Entry 9G24 (electron microscopy, 3.50 A resolution); this record covers chains B and S of the 17 polymer chains in the assembly.

[Chain B]
Molecule: DNA-directed RNA polymerase I subunit RPA135
Source organism: Saccharomyces cerevisiae
Notes: EC 2.7.7.6
UniProtKB: P22138 (RPA2_YEAST); residue numbers follow UniProt; this construct covers 1-1203
Chain sequence (1203 residues; numbered 1 to 1203; the number before each row is that of its first residue):
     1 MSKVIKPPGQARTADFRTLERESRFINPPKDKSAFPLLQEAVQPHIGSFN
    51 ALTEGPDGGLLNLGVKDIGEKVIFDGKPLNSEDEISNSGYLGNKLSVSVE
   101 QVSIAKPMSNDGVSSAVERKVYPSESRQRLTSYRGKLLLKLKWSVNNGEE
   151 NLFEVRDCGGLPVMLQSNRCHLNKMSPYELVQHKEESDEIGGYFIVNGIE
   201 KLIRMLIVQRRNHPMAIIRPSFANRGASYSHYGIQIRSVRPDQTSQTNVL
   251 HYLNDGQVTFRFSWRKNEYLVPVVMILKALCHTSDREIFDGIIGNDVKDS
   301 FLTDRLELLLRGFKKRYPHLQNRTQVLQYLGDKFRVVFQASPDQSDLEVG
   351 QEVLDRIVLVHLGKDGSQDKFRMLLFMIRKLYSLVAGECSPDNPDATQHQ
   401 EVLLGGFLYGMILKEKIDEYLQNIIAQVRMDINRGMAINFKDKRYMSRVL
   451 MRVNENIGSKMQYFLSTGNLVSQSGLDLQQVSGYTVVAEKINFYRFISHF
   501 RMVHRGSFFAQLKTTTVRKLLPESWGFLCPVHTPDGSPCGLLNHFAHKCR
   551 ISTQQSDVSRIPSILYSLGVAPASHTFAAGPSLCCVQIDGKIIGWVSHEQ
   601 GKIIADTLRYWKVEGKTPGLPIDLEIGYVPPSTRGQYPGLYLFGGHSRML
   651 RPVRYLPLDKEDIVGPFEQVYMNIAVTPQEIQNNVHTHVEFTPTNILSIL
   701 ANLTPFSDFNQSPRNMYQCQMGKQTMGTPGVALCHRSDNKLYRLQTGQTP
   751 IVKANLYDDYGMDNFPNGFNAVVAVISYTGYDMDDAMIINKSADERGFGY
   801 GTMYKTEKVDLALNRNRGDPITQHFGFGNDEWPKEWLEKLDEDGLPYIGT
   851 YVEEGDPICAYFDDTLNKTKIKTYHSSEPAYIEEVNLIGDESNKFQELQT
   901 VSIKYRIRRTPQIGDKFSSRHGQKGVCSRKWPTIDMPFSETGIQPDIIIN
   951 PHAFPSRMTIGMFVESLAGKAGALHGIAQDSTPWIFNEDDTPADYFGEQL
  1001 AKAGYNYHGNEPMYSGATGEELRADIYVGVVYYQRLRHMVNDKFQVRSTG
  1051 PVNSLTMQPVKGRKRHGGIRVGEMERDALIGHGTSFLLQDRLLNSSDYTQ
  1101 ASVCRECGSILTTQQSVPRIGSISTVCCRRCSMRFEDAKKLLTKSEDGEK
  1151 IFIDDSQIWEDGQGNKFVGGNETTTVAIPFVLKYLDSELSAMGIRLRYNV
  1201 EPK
Not modelled in the structure: 1-10, 79-87, 1139-1154
Metal / ion sites: Zn2+: Cys-1104, Cys-1107, Cys-1128, Cys-1131
Ligand contacts: AMP-CPP (APC; diphosphomethylphosphonic acid adenosyl ester): Arg-714, Ser-956, Arg-957
What the authors report for this chain:
  - binding site for AMP-CPP: Arg-714, Arg-957

[Chain S]
Molecule: Non-template DNA
Sequence (38 nucleotides; each row starts with the number of its first residue):
     1 GATTTCATACGCCATTCCTTCTCTCTGCTTATCGGTAG
Not modelled in the structure: 1-4, 14-21

[How chain B and chain S interact]
Contacting residue pairs (10):
  Arg-219(B) / DC23(S)  base contact
  Ser-221(B) / DC23(S)  hydrogen bond to the phosphate
  Glu-268(B) / DT22(S)  phosphate contact
  Arg-448(B) / DT5(S)  salt bridge to the phosphate
  Met-451(B) / DT5(S)  phosphate contact
  Met-451(B) / DC6(S)  phosphate contact
  Gln-479(B) / DT22(S)  base contact
  Phe-508(B) / DT22(S)  base contact
  Phe-508(B) / DC23(S)  base contact
  Leu-512(B) / DT24(S)  phosphate contact
Interface residues without a listed pair, chain B (12 interface residues in all): Arg-452, Phe-509, Lys-513, Arg-817
Interface residues without a listed pair, chain S (6 interface residues in all): DT8

[Summary]
The interface between chain B and chain S involves 12 residues on one side and 6 on the other; the contacts
include 1 hydrogen bond and 1 salt bridge. Polar pairs include Ser-221(B)/DC23(S) and Arg-448(B)/DT5(S). Chain
B binds AMP-CPP. The paper reports a binding site for AMP-CPP at Arg-714(B) and Arg-957(B).
Here chain B is DNA-directed RNA polymerase I subunit RPA135 (Saccharomyces cerevisiae) and chain S is
Non-template DNA. Entry 9G24 (Yeast RNA polymerase I elongation complex stalled by an apurinic site bound to
nucleotide analog AMPCPP ...) was determined by electron microscopy (same publication as 9G1V, 9G1X, 9G23,
9G26, 9G27, 9G29, 9G2B and 9G2C).
